Entry 5ECH (X-ray diffraction, 2.14 A resolution); this record covers chains A and B of the 3 polymer chains in the assembly.

[Chain A]
Molecule: Jasmonic acid-amido synthetase JAR1
From: Arabidopsis thaliana
Notes: EC 6.3.2.-
UniProt: Q9SKE2 (JAR1_ARATH); residues 1-575 here = UniProt positions 1-575
Sequence (575 residues; row label = number of the first residue in the row):
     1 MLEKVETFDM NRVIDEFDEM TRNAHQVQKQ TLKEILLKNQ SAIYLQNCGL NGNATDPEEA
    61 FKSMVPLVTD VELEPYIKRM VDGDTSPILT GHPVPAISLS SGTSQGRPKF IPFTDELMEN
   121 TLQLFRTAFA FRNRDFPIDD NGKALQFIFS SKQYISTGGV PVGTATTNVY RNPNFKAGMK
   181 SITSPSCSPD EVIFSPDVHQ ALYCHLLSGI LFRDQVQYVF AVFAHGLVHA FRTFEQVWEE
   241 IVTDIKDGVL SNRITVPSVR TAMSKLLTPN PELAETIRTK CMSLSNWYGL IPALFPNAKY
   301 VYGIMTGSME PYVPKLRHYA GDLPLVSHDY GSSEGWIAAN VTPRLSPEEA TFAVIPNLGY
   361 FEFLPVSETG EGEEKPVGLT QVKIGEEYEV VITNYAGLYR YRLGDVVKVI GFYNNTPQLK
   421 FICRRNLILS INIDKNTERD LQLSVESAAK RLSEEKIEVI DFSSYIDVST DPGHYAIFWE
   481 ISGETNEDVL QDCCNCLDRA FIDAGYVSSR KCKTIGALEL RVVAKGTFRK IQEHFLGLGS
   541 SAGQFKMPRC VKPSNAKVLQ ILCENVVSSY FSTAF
Unresolved in the structure: 1-6
Curated features (UniProtKB/Swiss-Prot):
  - binding site (ATP): Ser98, Met118, Thr121, Gly163, Asn168, Gly331 to Trp336, Lys557
  - binding site (jasmonate): Ser101, His328 to Gly331
  - binding site (an L-alpha-amino acid): Thr166 to Tyr170, Lys530 to His534
Ligand contacts:
  - ATP (adenosine-5'-triphosphate): Ala96, Ile97, Ser98, Leu99, Ile111, Pro112, Phe113, Leu117, Met118, Thr121, Gly163, Thr164, Ala165, Thr166, Asn168, Val169, Gly331, Ser332, Ser333, Trp336, His534, Lys557
  - JAA ({(1R,2R)-3-oxo-2-[(2Z)-pent-2-en-1-yl]cyclopentyl}acetic acid): Thr121, Leu124, Phe125, Tyr170, Phe220, Val222, His328, Asp329, Tyr330, Gly331, Trp336, His534, Gly537, Leu538

[Chain B]
Molecule: Glutathione S-transferase U20
From: Arabidopsis thaliana
Notes: EC 2.5.1.18
UniProt: Q8L7C9 (GSTUK_ARATH); numbering as in UniProt (aligned over 1-217)
Sequence (223 residues; each row starts with the number of its first residue; numbers below 1 keep their minus sign (His-5 is residue -5)):
    -5 HHHHHHMANL PILLDYWPSM FGMRARVALR EKGVEFEYRE EDFSNKSPLL LQSNPIHKKI
    55 PVLVHNGKPV CESLNVVQYV DEAWPEKNPF FPSDPYGRAQ ARFWADFVDK KFTDAQFKVW
   115 GKKGEEQEAG KKEFIEAVKI LESELGDKPY FGGDSFGYVD ISLITFSSWF QAYEKFGNFS
   175 IESESPKLIA WAKRCMEKES VSKSLPDSEK IVAYAAEYRK NNL
Unresolved in the structure: -5 to 3
Sequence notes: expression tag (-5 to 0)
Curated features (UniProtKB/Swiss-Prot):
  - binding site (glutathione): Ser13, Ile54, Ser67
Ligand contacts: glutathione (GSH): Tyr10, Ser13, Phe15, Phe37, Lys53, Ile54, Pro55, Glu66, Ser67

[Chain A / chain B interface]
Contacting residue pairs (63):
  Leu37(A) - Tyr90(B)
  Leu37(A) - Lys142(B)
  Lys38(A) - Glu138(B)  salt bridge
  Lys38(A) - Leu139(B)
  Lys38(A) - Gly140(B)
  Lys38(A) - Asp141(B)
  Lys38(A) - Lys142(B)
  Asn39(A) - Asp141(B)
  Asn39(A) - Lys142(B)
  Gln40(A) - Lys142(B)
  Gln40(A) - Phe145(B)
  Gln40(A) - Gly146(B)
  Gln40(A) - Gly147(B)  hydrogen bond (side chain-backbone)
  Gln40(A) - Asp148(B)  hydrogen bond (backbone-backbone)
  Ser41(A) - Lys142(B)
  Ser41(A) - Pro143(B)
  Ser41(A) - Tyr144(B)
  Ser41(A) - Phe145(B)  hydrogen bond (side chain-backbone)
  Ser41(A) - Gly146(B)
  Ser41(A) - Gly147(B)  hydrogen bond (side chain-backbone)
  Ser41(A) - Asp148(B)
  Ala42(A) - Pro143(B)
  Ala42(A) - Asp148(B)
  Leu45(A) - Asp148(B)
  Gln46(A) - Asp148(B)  hydrogen bond (backbone-side chain)
  Leu50(A) - Asp148(B)
  Asn51(A) - Ser87(B)
  Asn51(A) - Asp88(B)
  Asn51(A) - Asp148(B)
  Gly52(A) - Asp88(B)
  Asn53(A) - Asp88(B)
  Arg79(A) - Arg188(B)
  Asp84(A) - Glu191(B)
  Thr85(A) - Ala184(B)
  Thr85(A) - Lys187(B)
  Ser86(A) - Arg188(B)  hydrogen bond
  Pro87(A) - Pro143(B)  hydrophobic
  Pro87(A) - Ala184(B)
  Pro87(A) - Arg188(B)  hydrogen bond (backbone-side chain)
  Ile88(A) - Pro143(B)
  Ile88(A) - Arg188(B)
  Thr90(A) - Asp141(B)
  Thr90(A) - Pro143(B)
  Gly91(A) - Asp141(B)  hydrogen bond (backbone-backbone)
  Gly91(A) - Lys142(B)
  Gly91(A) - Pro143(B)
  His92(A) - Leu139(B)
  His92(A) - Asp141(B)
  His92(A) - Lys142(B)  hydrogen bond (side chain-backbone)
  His92(A) - Tyr144(B)
  His92(A) - Phe145(B)
  His92(A) - Lys181(B)  hydrogen bond (side chain-backbone)
  His92(A) - Trp185(B)
  Pro93(A) - Lys181(B)
  Pro93(A) - Ala184(B)  hydrophobic
  Pro93(A) - Trp185(B)
  Val94(A) - Asp141(B)
  Thr114(A) - Gly140(B)
  Thr114(A) - Asp141(B)  hydrogen bond
  Thr114(A) - Lys181(B)
  Asp115(A) - Lys181(B)  salt bridge
  Glu116(A) - Gly140(B)
  Glu116(A) - Asp141(B)
Also at the interface, not in a pair above, chain A (29 interface residues in all): Ile43, Pro95, Tyr395
Also at the interface, not in a pair above, chain B (24 interface residues in all): Pro86, Ser137, Ser149, Pro180

[Summary]
29 residues of chain A and 24 residues of chain B are in contact, with 11 hydrogen bonds and 2 salt bridges.
Among the polar pairs are Lys38(A)-Glu138(B), Asp115(A)-Lys181(B) and Gln40(A)-Gly147(B). Bound to chain A:
compound JAA and ATP. Bound to chain B: glutathione.
Here chain A is Jasmonic acid-amido synthetase JAR1 and chain B is Glutathione S-transferase U20, both from
Arabidopsis thaliana. Entry 5ECH (Crystal Structure of FIN219-FIP1 complex with JA and ATP) was determined by
X-ray diffraction (same publication as 5ECI, 5ECK, 5ECL, 5ECM, 5ECN, 5ECO and 4 further entries).
